PDB entry 7VUZ | electron microscopy, 2.89 A resolution | chains B and S of the 5 polymer chains in the assembly

Chain B:
Molecule: Guanine nucleotide-binding protein G(I)/G(S)/G(T) subunit beta-1
From: Homo sapiens
UniProt: P62873 (GBB1_HUMAN); residue numbers follow UniProt; this construct covers 2-340
Sequence (358 residues; numbered -17 to 340; the number before each row is that of its first residue; numbers below 1 keep their minus sign (Met-17 is residue -17)):
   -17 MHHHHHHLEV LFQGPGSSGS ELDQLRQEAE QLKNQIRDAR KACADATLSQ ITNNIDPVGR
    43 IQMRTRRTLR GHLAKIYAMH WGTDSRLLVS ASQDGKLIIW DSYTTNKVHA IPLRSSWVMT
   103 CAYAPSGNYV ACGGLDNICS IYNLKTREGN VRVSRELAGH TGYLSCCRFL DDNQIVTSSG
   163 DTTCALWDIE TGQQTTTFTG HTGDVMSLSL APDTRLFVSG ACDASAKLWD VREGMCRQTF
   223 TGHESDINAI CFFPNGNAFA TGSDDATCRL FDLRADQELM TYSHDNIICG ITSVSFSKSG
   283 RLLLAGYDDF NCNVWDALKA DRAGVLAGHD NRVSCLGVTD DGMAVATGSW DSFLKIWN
Unresolved in the structure: -17 to 1
Disulfides: Cys121-Cys149
Construct notes: initiating methionine (-17); expression tag (-16 to 1)
Curated features (UniProtKB/Swiss-Prot):
  - modified residue: Ser2 (N-acetylserine), His266 (Phosphohistidine)

Chain S:
Molecule: scFv
From: Homo sapiens
Notes: antibody fragment or engineered binder
Sequence (285 residues; each row starts with the number of its first residue; note: 1 number in that range is skipped by the numbering (no residue carries it; nothing is unmodelled there); a row labelled like 120A-120N holds insertion residues (120A, then the next letters in order); numbers below 1 keep their minus sign (Met-36 is residue -36)):
   -36 MLLVNQSHQG FNKEHTSKMV SAIVLYVLLA AAAHSAFAVQ LVESGGGLVQ PGGSRKLSCS
    24 ASGFAFSSFG MHWVRQAPEK GLEWVAYISS GSGTIYYADT VKGRFTISRD DPKNTLFLQM
    84 TSLRSEDTAM YYCVRSIYYY GSSPFDFWGQ GTTLTVS
120A-120N AGGGGSGGGGSGGG
   122 GSADIVMTQA TSSVPVTPGE SVSISCRSSK SLLHSNGNTY LYWFLQRPGQ SPQLLIYRMS
   182 NLASGVPDRF SGSGSGTAFT LTISRLEAED VGVYYCMQHL EYPLTFGAGT KLEL
Unresolved in the structure: -36 to 1, 120A-120N
Disulfides: Cys22-Cys96, Cys147-Cys217

Chain B / chain S interface:
Contacting residue pairs (14):
  Asp66(B) - Tyr103(S)
  Arg68(B) - Tyr103(S)
  Leu69(B) - Tyr103(S)  hydrophobic
  Val90(B) - Tyr102(S)  hydrophobic
  His91(B) - Tyr102(S)
  Arg129(B) - Val2(S)
  Arg129(B) - Arg98(S)  hydrogen bond (backbone-side chain)
  Arg129(B) - Asp109(S)  salt bridge
  Glu130(B) - Gly26(S)
  Glu130(B) - Phe27(S)
  Glu130(B) - Ala28(S)  hydrogen bond (backbone-backbone)
  Glu130(B) - Phe32(S)
  Gly131(B) - Phe32(S)
  Asn132(B) - Ala28(S)
Other interface residues (no listed pair), chain B (10 interface residues in all): Asp83
Other interface residues (no listed pair), chain S (11 interface residues in all): Phe110, Ser185

In short:
10 residues of chain B and 11 residues of chain S are in contact, with 2 hydrogen bonds and 1 salt bridge.
Polar pairs include Arg129(B)-Asp109(S), Arg129(B)-Arg98(S) and Glu130(B)-Ala28(S).
Here chain B is Guanine nucleotide-binding protein G(I)/G(S)/G(T) subunit beta-1 and chain S is scFv, both
from Homo sapiens. Entry 7VUZ (Cryo-EM structure of pseudoallergen receptor MRGPRX2 complex with PAMP-12,
state2) was determined by electron microscopy together with 7VDH, 7VDL, 7VDM, 7VUY, 7VV0, 7VV3, 7VV4 and 7VV5
from the same study.
